PDB entry 1MHL | X-ray diffraction, 2.25 A resolution | chains A and D of the 4 polymer chains in the assembly

# Chain A
Protein: Myeloperoxidase
Organism: Homo sapiens
Notes: EC 1.11.1.7
Reference sequence: P05164 (PERM_HUMAN); residues -1 to 106 here correspond to UniProt positions 165-272 (UniProt number = residue number + 166)
Sequence (108 residues; each row starts with the number of its first residue; numbers below 1 keep their minus sign (Val-1 is residue -1)):
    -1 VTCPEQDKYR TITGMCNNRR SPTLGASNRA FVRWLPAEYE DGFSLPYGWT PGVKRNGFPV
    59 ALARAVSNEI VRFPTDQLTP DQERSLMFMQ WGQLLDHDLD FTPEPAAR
Disordered / not traced: -1 to 0, 105-106
Swiss-Prot annotation at these positions:
  - active site: His95 (Proton acceptor)
  - binding site (heme b): Asp94
  - binding site (Ca(2+)): Asp96
Cystine bridges: Cys1-Cys14
Covalent attachments: heme (HEM) linked to Asp94
Metal / ion sites: Ca2+: Asp96 (shared with 4 residues of chain C)
Ligand contacts: heme (HEM): Met87, Gly90, Gln91, Asp98, Phe99, Thr100, Glu102

# Chain D
Protein: Myeloperoxidase
Organism: Homo sapiens
Notes: EC 1.11.1.7
Reference sequence: P05164 (PERM_HUMAN); residues 113-578 here correspond to UniProt positions 279-744 (UniProt number = residue number + 166)
Sequence (466 residues; each row starts with the number of its first residue):
   113 VNCETSCVQQ PPCFPLKIPP NDPRIKNQAD CIPFFRSCPA CPGSNITIRN QINALTSFVD
   173 ASMVYGSEEP LARNLRNMSN QLGLLAVNQR FQDNGRALLP FDNLHDDPCL LTNRSARIPC
   233 FLAGDTRSSE MPELTSMHTL LLREHNRLAT ELKSLNPRWD GERLYQEARK IVGAMVQIIT
   293 YRDYLPLVLG PTAMRKYLPT YRSYNDSVDP RIANVFTNAF RYGHTLIQPF MFRLDNRYQP
   353 MEPNPRVPLS RVFFASWRVV LEGGIDPILR GLMATPAKLN RQNQIAVDEI RERLFEQVMR
   413 IGLDLPALNM QRSRDHGLPG YNAWRRFCGL PQPETVGQLG TVLRNLKLAR KLMEQYGTPN
   473 NIDIWMGGVS EPLKRKGRVG PLLACIIGTQ FRKLRDGDRF WWENEGVFSM QQRQALAQIS
   533 LPRIICDNTG ITTVSKNNIF MSNSYPRDFV NCSTLPALNL ASWREA
Modified residues: Asn189 (glycosylation site); Asn225 (glycosylation site)
Swiss-Prot annotation at these positions:
  - binding site (Ca(2+)): Thr168, Phe170, Asp172, Ser174
  - binding site (heme b): Glu242, Met243, His336
  - site: Arg239 (Transition state stabilizer)
  - modified residue: Cys150 (Cysteine sulfenic acid (-SOH))
  - glycosylation (N-linked (GlcNAc...) asparagine): Asn157, Asn189, Asn225, Asn317, Asn563
Cystine bridges: Cys115-Cys125, Cys119-Cys143, Cys221-Cys232, Cys440-Cys497, Cys538-Cys564
Covalent attachments: glycan linked to Asn317
Metal / ion sites: Ca2+: Thr168, Phe170, Asp172, Ser174 (shared with 1 residue of chain B); heme Fe near His336 (its only coordinating residue here)
Ligand contacts:
  - heme (HEM): Phe146, Arg239, Glu242, Met243, Tyr296, Thr329, Phe332, Arg333, Tyr334, Gly335, His336, Ile339, Phe365, Leu406, Phe407, Leu417, Leu420, Arg424
  - N-acetylglucosamine (NAG; 2-acetamido-2-deoxy-beta-D-glucopyranose), molecule 1: Asn189, Asn192, Leu194, Leu196, Ala198, Val199, Gln201
  - N-acetylglucosamine (NAG), molecule 2: Asn225, Ser227, Ala228, Trp369, Leu373

# Chain A / chain D interface
Pairs across the interface (7; chain A residue first):
  Arg18(A) - Ala435(D)
  Arg18(A) - Arg438(D)
  Thr21(A) - Ile160(D)
  Asn26(A) - Ile158(D)
  Arg27(A) - Asn157(D)  hydrogen bond (side chain-backbone)
  Arg27(A) - Ile158(D)  hydrogen bond (side chain-backbone)
  Pro34(A) - Arg323(D)
Other interface residues (no listed pair), chain A (6 interface residues in all): Ala28
Other interface residues (no listed pair), chain D (7 interface residues in all): Asp321

# In short
Chain A and chain D form an interface of 6 and 7 residues respectively; the contacts include 2 hydrogen bonds.
Polar contacts include Arg27(A)-Asn157(D) and Arg27(A)-Ile158(D). Bound to chain D: N-acetylglucosamine and
heme. Heme is covalently linked to Asp94(A).
Chain A is Myeloperoxidase and chain D is Myeloperoxidase, both from Homo sapiens; the structure, Crystal
structure of human myeloperoxidase isoform C crystallized in space group P2(1) at ph 5.5 and ..., was
determined by X-ray diffraction.
